PDB entry 7OKI | X-ray diffraction, 1.61 A resolution | chains A and B

[Chain A]
Name: B-cell lymphoma 6 protein
Source organism: Homo sapiens
Reference sequence: P41182 (BCL6_HUMAN); residues 5-129 here = UniProt positions 5-129
Amino-acid sequence (128 residues; row label = number of the first residue in the row):
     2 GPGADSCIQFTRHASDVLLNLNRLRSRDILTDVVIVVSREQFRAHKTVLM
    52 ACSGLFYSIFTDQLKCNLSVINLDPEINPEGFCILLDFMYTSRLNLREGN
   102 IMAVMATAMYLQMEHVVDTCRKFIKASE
Disordered / not traced: 2-4
Construct notes: expression tag (2-4)
Residues lining bound ligands: 142478375 (VHZ; (2R)-2-[[6-[(2-chloranyl-3-cyano-pyridin-4-yl)amino]-2-oxidanylidene-1H-quinolin-4-yl]amino]-N-methyl-propanamide): F11, H14, D17, V18, N21, R24, L25, R28, M51, A52, C53, S54, G55, Y58, Q113, M114, E115, H116
Curated features (UniProtKB/Swiss-Prot):
  - mutagenesis: N21 (N21K: Abolishes interaction with NCOR2 and HDAC2, no effect on interaction with CTBP1 and transcriptional autoinhibition; when associated with A-116 and 376-Q--Q-379), S59 (S59A: Abolished ubiquitination by the SCF(FBXL17) complex), H116 (H116A: Abolishes interaction with NCOR2 and HDAC2, no effect on interaction with CTBP1 and transcriptional autoinhibition; when associated with K-21 and 376-Q--Q-379)
Reported in the primary citation:
  - binding site for 142478375: V18 (proposed by the authors, not directly observed)

[Chain B]
Name: Ala-trp-val-ile-pro-ala
Amino-acid sequence (6 residues; row label = number of the first residue in the row; numbering starts at 0):
     0 AWVIPA

[Chain A / chain B interface]
Pairs across the interface (11):
  C8(A) with P4(B)
  I9(A) with W1(B), hydrophobic; V2(B)
  Q10(A) with A0(B); W1(B); V2(B), hydrogen bond (backbone-backbone); P4(B)
  F11(A) with A0(B); W1(B)
  T12(A) with A0(B), hydrogen bond (backbone-backbone); V2(B)
Also at the interface, not in a pair above, chain A (6 interface residues in all): R13
Also at the interface, not in a pair above, chain B (5 interface residues in all): I3

[Summary]
6 residues of chain A face 5 of chain B across their interface; the contacts include 2 hydrogen bonds. The
backbones hydrogen-bond at Q10(A)-V2(B) and T12(A)-A0(B). Chain A binds 142478375. From UniProt: 3 mutagenesis
sites on chain A. From the paper: a binding site for 142478375 at V18(A).
Chain A is B-cell lymphoma 6 protein (Homo sapiens) and chain B is Ala-trp-val-ile-pro-ala; the structure,
Crystal structure of human BCL6 BTB domain in complex with compound 12b, was determined by X-ray diffraction
together with 7OKE, 7OKF, 7OKG, 7OKH, 7OKJ, 7OKK, 7OKL and 7OKM from the same study.
